PDB entry 8HPT | electron microscopy, 3.39 A resolution | chains B and H of the 6 polymer chains in the assembly

Chain B:
Protein: Guanine nucleotide-binding protein G(o) subunit alpha
Organism: Homo sapiens
UniProtKB: P09471 (GNAO_HUMAN); the construct has insertions or renumbered stretches relative to UniProt, so the offset changes along the chain: 4-54 = UniProt 4-54; 171-173 = UniProt 55-57; 182-230 = UniProt 182-230; 241-354 = UniProt 241-354
Amino-acid sequence (240 residues; numbered -11 to 354; 126 numbers in that range are skipped by the numbering (no residue carries them; nothing is unmodelled there); the number before each row is that of its first residue; numbers below 1 keep their minus sign (Met-11 is residue -11)):
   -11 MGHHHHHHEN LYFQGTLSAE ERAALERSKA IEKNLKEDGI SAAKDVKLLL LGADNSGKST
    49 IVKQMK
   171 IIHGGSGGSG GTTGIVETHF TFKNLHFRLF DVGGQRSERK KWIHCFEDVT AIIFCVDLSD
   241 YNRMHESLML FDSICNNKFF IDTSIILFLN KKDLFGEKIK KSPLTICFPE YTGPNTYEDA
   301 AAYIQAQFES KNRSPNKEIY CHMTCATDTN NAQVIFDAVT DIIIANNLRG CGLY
Disordered / not traced: -11 to 4, 171-182, 241-244, 326-327
Sequence notes: initiating methionine (-11); expression tag (-10 to 3); engineered mutation Asp42 (Gly in P09471), Asn43 (Glu in P09471), Asp227 (Ala in P09471), Asp230 (Gly in P09471), Ala332 (Ile in P09471), Ile335 (Val in P09471); linker (174-181)
Curated features (UniProtKB/Swiss-Prot):
  - region: Lys35 to Ala41, Ser44 to Thr48 (G1 motif), Phe197 to Arg206 (G3 motif), Ile266 to Asp273 (G4 motif), Thr324 to Thr329 (G5 motif)
  - binding site (GTP): Lys46, Ser47, Thr48, Asn270, Asp273, Cys325
  - binding site (Mg(2+)): Ser47, Thr182
  - modified residue: Gln205 (5-glutamyl histamine), Cys351 (ADP-ribosylcysteine)
  - lipidation: Cys351 (S-palmitoyl cysteine)

Chain H:
Protein: Antibody fragment ScFv16
Organism: Mus musculus
Notes: antibody fragment or engineered binder
Amino-acid sequence (256 residues; each row starts with the number of its first residue):
     1 DVQLVESGGG LVQPGGSRKL SCSASGFAFS SFGMHWVRQA PEKGLEWVAY ISSGSGTIYY
    61 ADTVKGRFTI SRDDPKNTLF LQMTSLRSED TAMYYCVRSI YYYGSSPFDF WGQGTTLTVS
   121 SGGGGSGGGG SGGGGSDIVM TQATSSVPVT PGESVSISCR SSKSLLHSNG NTYLYWFLQR
   181 PGQSPQLLIY RMSNLASGVP DRFSGSGSGT AFTLTISRLE AEDVGVYYCM QHLEYPLTFG
   241 AGTKLELKGS LEVLFQ
Disordered / not traced: 122-135, 249-256
Disulfide bonds: Cys22-Cys96, Cys159-Cys229

Chain B / chain H interface:
Residue-residue contacts - 15 pairs, chain B then chain H:
  Leu5(B) - His167(H)
  Ala7(B) - His167(H)
  Ala7(B) - Tyr173(H)  hydrophobic
  Ala7(B) - Leu233(H)
  Glu8(B) - His232(H)  salt bridge
  Glu8(B) - Leu233(H)
  Glu8(B) - Glu234(H)
  Glu8(B) - Tyr235(H)
  Ala11(B) - Tyr101(H)  hydrophobic
  Glu14(B) - Ser52(H)
  Glu14(B) - Ser53(H)
  Glu14(B) - Gly56(H)
  Glu14(B) - Thr57(H)
  Arg15(B) - Tyr101(H)
  Arg15(B) - Tyr102(H)
Also at the interface, not in a pair above, chain B (7 interface residues in all): Ser6

Summary:
7 residues of chain B and 12 residues of chain H are in contact; the contacts include 1 salt bridge. The
salt-bridged pair is Glu8(B)-His232(H). From UniProt: 6 GTP-binding residues and Mg2+-binding residues
Ser47(B) and Thr182(B) on chain B.
Chain B is Guanine nucleotide-binding protein G(o) subunit alpha (Homo sapiens) and chain H is Antibody
fragment ScFv16 (Mus musculus); the structure, Structure of C5a-pep bound mouse C5aR1 in complex with Go, was
determined by electron microscopy together with 8HQC, 8I95, 8I97, 8I9A, 8I9L, 8I9S and 3 further entries from
the same study.
